Entry 7N2N (X-ray diffraction, 2.60 A resolution); this record covers chains C and F of the 5 polymer chains in the assembly.

== Chain C ==
Name: Pre-MRNA Processing Factor 3
Amino-acid sequence (9 residues; numbered 1 to 9; the number before each row is that of its first residue):
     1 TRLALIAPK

== Chain F ==
Name: T cell receptor beta chain
From: Homo sapiens
Amino-acid sequence (242 residues; row label = number of the first residue in the row):
     3 GVTQTPKHLI TATGQRVTLR CSPRSGDLSV YWYQQSLDQG LQFLIQYYNG EERAKGNILE
    63 RFSAQQFPDL HSELNLSSLE LGDSALYFCA SSVGLFSTDT QYFGPGTRLT VLEDLKNVFP
   123 PEVAVFEPSE AEISHTQKAT LVCLATGFYP DHVELSWWVN GKEVHSGVCT DPQPLKEQPA
   183 LNDSRYALSS RLRVSATFWQ NPRNHFRCQV QFYGLSENDE WTQDRAKPVT QIVSAEAWGR
   243 AD
Unresolved in the structure: 244
Disulfides: C23-C91, C145-C210
Covalently attached groups: N-acetylglucosamine (NAG) linked to N77

== Interface between chain C and chain F ==
Residue-residue contacts (8; chain C residue first):
  L5(C) - S99(F)
  L5(C) - T100(F)
  I6(C) - L97(F)
  I6(C) - F98(F)
  I6(C) - S99(F)  hydrogen bond (backbone-side chain)
  A7(C) - F98(F)  hydrophobic
  P8(C) - L97(F)  hydrophobic
  P8(C) - F98(F)
Interface features reported in the paper:
  - specific contacts: P8(C)-F98(F)
  - interface residues, chain F: S99(F), T100(F)

== Overview ==
Chain C and chain F each contribute 4 residues to their interface; the contacts include 1 hydrogen bond. Its
one hydrogen-bonded contact is I6(C)-S99(F). The paper describes a contact between P8(C) and F98(F).
Covalently linked N-acetylglucosamine: at N77(F). The paper reports interface residues S99(F) and T100(F).
Chain C is Pre-MRNA Processing Factor 3 and chain F is T cell receptor beta chain (Homo sapiens); the
structure, TCR-antigen complex AS4.2-PRPF3-HLA*B27, was determined by X-ray diffraction together with 7N2O,
7N2P, 7N2Q, 7N2R, 7N2S and 8CX4 from the same study.
